PDB entry 2V08 | X-ray diffraction, 2.00 A resolution | chains A and B

# Chain A (and B)
Name: Cytochrome C6
Source organism: Phormidium laminosum
Notes: chain B of this document is another copy of the same molecule, construct and numbering; everything in this record applies to it too
Chain sequence (86 residues; each row starts with the number of its first residue):
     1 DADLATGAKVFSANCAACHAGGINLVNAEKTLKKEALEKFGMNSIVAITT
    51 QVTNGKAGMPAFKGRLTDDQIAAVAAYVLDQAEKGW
Not modelled in the structure: 1-2
Glycans and other covalent adducts: heme c (HEC) linked to C15
Metal / ion sites: heme c Fe: H19, M59; Zn2+ site 1: N27, E29; Zn2+ site 2 near D68 (its only coordinating residue here); Zn2+ site 3 near W86 (its only coordinating residue here)
Ligand contacts: heme c (HEC): F11, N14, C18, H19, N24, V26, N27, K30, T31, L32, A36, L37, F40, M42, I48, Q51, V52, K56, A57, G58, M59, P60, F62, L66, V74, V78
What the authors report for this chain:
  - heme c coordination: H19, M59
  - binding site for heme c: K30, Q51

# Chain A / chain B interface
Residue-residue contacts (6):
  A17(A) with V26(B); G58(B)
  L25(A) with L25(B)
  V26(A) with A17(B)
  G58(A) with A17(B)
  R65(A) with R65(B)
Other interface residues (no listed pair), chain A (6 interface residues in all): C18
Other interface residues (no listed pair), chain B (6 interface residues in all): C18

# Summary
Chain A and chain B each contribute 6 residues to their interface. Heme c is covalently linked to C15(A). The
heme c Fe site is built by H19(A) and M59(A). N27(A) and E29(A) coordinate Zn2+ site 1. From the paper: a
binding site for heme c at K30(A) and Q51(A); heme c coordination by H19(A) and M59(A).
Chain A and chain B are both Cytochrome C6 (Phormidium laminosum); the structure, Structure of wild-type
Phormidium laminosum cytochrome c6, was determined by X-ray diffraction (same publication as 2V07).
